Entry 1R71 (X-ray diffraction, 2.20 A resolution); this record covers chains E and A of the 6 polymer chains in the assembly.

# Chain E
Molecule: 17-nt DNA strand
Sequence (17 nucleotides; numbered 1 to 17; the number before each row is that of its first residue):
     1 AUTTTAGCGGCTAAAAG
Modified positions: BRU (5-bromo-2'-deoxyuridine-5'-monophosphate) at position 2

# Chain A
Protein: Transcriptional repressor protein korB
Organism: Escherichia coli
Notes: fragment: Operator Binding Domain (residues 117-294)
Reference sequence: P07674 (KORB2_ECOLI); residue numbers follow UniProt; this construct covers 117-294
Amino-acid sequence (178 residues; row label = number of the first residue in the row):
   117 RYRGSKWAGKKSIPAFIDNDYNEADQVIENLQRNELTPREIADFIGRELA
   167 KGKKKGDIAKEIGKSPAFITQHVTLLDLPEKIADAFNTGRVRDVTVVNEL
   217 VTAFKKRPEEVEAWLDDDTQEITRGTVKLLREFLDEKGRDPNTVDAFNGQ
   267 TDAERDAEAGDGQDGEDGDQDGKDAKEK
Not modelled in the structure: 117-138, 253-294

# Interface between chain E and chain A
Pairs across the interface (12):
  BRU_2(E) / Lys-170(A)  phosphate contact
  BRU_2(E) / Lys-171(A)  hydrogen bond to the phosphate
  BRU_2(E) / Gly-172(A)  hydrogen bond to the phosphate
  DT3(E) / Lys-171(A)  salt bridge to the phosphate
  DT3(E) / Pro-182(A)  base contact
  DT3(E) / Thr-186(A)  hydrogen bond to the phosphate
  DT4(E) / Ala-183(A)  base contact
  DT4(E) / Thr-186(A)  base contact
  DT4(E) / Thr-218(A)  phosphate contact
  DT4(E) / Lys-221(A)  salt bridge to the phosphate
  DT5(E) / Arg-247(A)  salt bridge to the phosphate
  DG7(E) / Arg-240(A)  hydrogen bond to the base
Interface residues without a listed pair, chain E (6 interface residues in all): DC8

# Overview
Chain E and chain A form an interface of 6 and 10 residues respectively, with 4 hydrogen bonds and 3 salt
bridges. Among the polar pairs are DG7(E)/Arg-240(A), BRU_2(E)/Lys-171(A) and BRU_2(E)/Gly-172(A).
Chain E is a 17-nt DNA strand and chain A is Transcriptional repressor protein korB (Escherichia coli); the
structure, Crystal Structure of the DNA binding domain of KorB in complex with the operator DNA, was
determined by X-ray diffraction.
